1Y7C - chains A and B of the 4 polymer chains in the assembly; structure by X-ray diffraction, 2.10 A resolution.

[Chain A]
Name: Hemoglobin alpha chain
Source organism: Homo sapiens
Reference sequence: P69905 (HBA_HUMAN); residue numbers follow UniProt; this construct covers 1-141
Chain sequence (141 residues; each row starts with the number of its first residue):
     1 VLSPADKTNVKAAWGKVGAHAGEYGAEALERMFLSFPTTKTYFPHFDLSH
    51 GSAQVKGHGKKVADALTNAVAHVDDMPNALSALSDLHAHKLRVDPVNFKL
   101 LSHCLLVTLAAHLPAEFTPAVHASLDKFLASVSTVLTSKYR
Bound ions: heme Fe near His-87 (its only coordinating residue here)
Small-molecule neighbours: heme (HEM): Met-32, Thr-39, Tyr-42, Phe-43, His-45, Phe-46, His-58, Lys-61, Val-62, Ala-65, Leu-66, Leu-83, Leu-86, His-87, Leu-91, Val-93, Asn-97, Phe-98, Leu-101, Val-132, Ser-133, Leu-136
Swiss-Prot annotation at these positions:
  - site: Lys-61 (Not glycated)

[Chain B]
Name: Hemoglobin beta chain
Source organism: Homo sapiens
Reference sequence: P68871 (HBB_HUMAN); numbering as in UniProt (aligned over 1-146)
Chain sequence (146 residues; numbered 1 to 146; the number before each row is that of its first residue):
     1 MHLTPEEKSAVTALWGKVNVDEVGGEALGRLLVVYPWTQRFFESFGDLST
    51 PDAVMGNPKVKAHGKKVLGAFSDGLAHLDNLKGTFATLSELHCDKLHVDA
   101 ENFRLLGNVLVCVLAHHFGKEFTPPVQAAYQKVVAGVANALAHKYH
Construct notes: engineered mutation Met-1 (Val in P68871), Ala-100 (Pro in P68871)
Bound ions: heme Fe near His-92 (its only coordinating residue here)
Small-molecule neighbours: heme (HEM): Leu-31, Thr-38, Phe-41, Phe-42, His-63, Lys-66, Val-67, Ala-70, Phe-71, Phe-85, Leu-88, Leu-91, His-92, Leu-96, Val-98, Asn-102, Phe-103, Leu-106, Val-137, Leu-141

[How chain A and chain B interact]
Contacting residue pairs (34; chain A residue first):
  Glu-30(A) with Pro-124(B)
  Arg-31(A) with Phe-122(B), hydrogen bond (side chain-backbone); Thr-123(B); Gln-127(B), hydrogen bond
  Leu-34(A) with Pro-124(B); Pro-125(B); Ala-128(B)
  Ser-35(A) with Gln-127(B); Ala-128(B); Gln-131(B)
  His-103(A) with Asn-108(B); Gln-127(B); Gln-131(B), hydrogen bond
  Cys-104(A) with Gln-127(B)
  Val-107(A) with Val-111(B), hydrophobic; Ala-115(B); Gln-127(B)
  Ala-110(A) with Cys-112(B); Ala-115(B); His-116(B)
  Ala-111(A) with Ala-115(B); Gly-119(B)
  Pro-114(A) with His-116(B), hydrogen bond (backbone-side chain)
  Phe-117(A) with Arg-30(B), hydrogen bond (backbone-side chain); His-116(B)
  Thr-118(A) with Arg-30(B)
  Pro-119(A) with Arg-30(B); Val-33(B); Met-55(B), hydrophobic
  His-122(A) with Arg-30(B), hydrogen bond; Val-34(B); Cys-112(B)
  Asp-126(A) with Val-34(B); Tyr-35(B)
Also at the interface, not in a pair above, chain A (20 interface residues in all): Phe-36, Lys-99, Leu-106, Ala-120, Ala-123
Also at the interface, not in a pair above, chain B (20 interface residues in all): Pro-51, Lys-120

[Summary]
Chain A and chain B each contribute 20 residues to their interface, with 6 hydrogen bonds. Polar pairs include
Arg-31(A)/Phe-122(B), Arg-31(A)/Gln-127(B) and His-103(A)/Gln-131(B). Ligands of chain A: heme. Ligands of
chain B: heme.
Chain A is Hemoglobin alpha chain and chain B is Hemoglobin beta chain, both from Homo sapiens; the structure,
T-To-T(High) quaternary transitions in human hemoglobin: betaP100A deoxy low-salt (1 test set), was determined
by X-ray diffraction together with 1XXT, 1XY0, 1XZ5, 1XZ7, 1XZU, 1XZV and 45 further entries from the same
study.
